Entry 8HIX (electron microscopy, 3.12 A resolution); this record covers chains B and N of the 5 polymer chains in the assembly.

== Chain B ==
Name: Guanine nucleotide-binding protein G(I)/G(S)/G(T) subunit beta-1
Organism: Homo sapiens
UniProt: P62873 (GBB1_HUMAN); numbering as in UniProt (aligned over 1-340)
Chain sequence (340 residues; numbered 1 to 340; the number before each row is that of its first residue):
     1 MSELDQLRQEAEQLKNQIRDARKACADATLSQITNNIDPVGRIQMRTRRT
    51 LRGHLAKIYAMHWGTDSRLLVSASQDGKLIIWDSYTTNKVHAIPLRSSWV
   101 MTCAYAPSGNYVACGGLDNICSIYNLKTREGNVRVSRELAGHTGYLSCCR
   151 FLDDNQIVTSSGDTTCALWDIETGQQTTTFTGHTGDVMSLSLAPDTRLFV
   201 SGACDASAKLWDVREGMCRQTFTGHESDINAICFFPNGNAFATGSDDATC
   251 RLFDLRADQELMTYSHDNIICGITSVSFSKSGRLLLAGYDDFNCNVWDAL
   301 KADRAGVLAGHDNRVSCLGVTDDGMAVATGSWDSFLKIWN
Not modelled in the structure: 1-2
UniProt features mapped onto this chain:
  - modified residue: Ser2 (N-acetylserine), His266 (Phosphohistidine)
  - natural variant: Leu30 (L30F: In MRD42; uncertain significance), Arg52 (R52G: In MRD42), Gly64 (G64V: In MRD42), Asp76 (D76E: In MRD42; D76G: In MRD42), Gly77 (G77S: In MRD42), Lys78 (K78R: In MRD42), Ile80 (I80N: In MRD42; I80T: In MRD42), His91 (H91R: In MRD42; uncertain significance), Ala92 (A92T: In MRD42), Pro94 (P94S: In MRD42), Leu95 (L95P: In MRD42), Arg96 (R96L: In MRD42), 5 further natural variant entries in UniProt

== Chain N ==
Name: Nb35
Organism: Homo sapiens
Chain sequence (149 residues; row label = number of the first residue in the row; numbers below 1 keep their minus sign (Met-22 is residue -22)):
   -22 MKYLLPTAAAGLLLLAAQPAMAMQVQLQESGGGLVQPGGSLRLSCAASGF
    28 TFSNYKMNWVRQAPGKGLEWVSDISQSGASISYTGSVKGRFTISRDNAKN
    78 TLYLQMNSLKPEDTAVYYCARCPAPFTRDCFDVTSTTYAYRGQGTQVTV
Not modelled in the structure: -22 to 0
Cystine bridges: Cys22-Cys96, Cys99-Cys107

== How chain B and chain N interact ==
Residue-residue contacts (25):
  Arg8(B) with Gln120(N), hydrogen bond
  Lys15(B) with Gln1(N), hydrogen bond; Gln3(N)
  Thr184(B) with Thr114(N)
  Cys204(B) with Ala116(N); Tyr117(N), hydrogen bond (backbone-side chain)
  Asp205(B) with Ala116(N); Tyr117(N)
  Ala206(B) with Tyr117(N), hydrogen bond (backbone-side chain)
  Thr223(B) with Gln1(N), hydrogen bond (backbone-backbone)
  His225(B) with Val2(N)
  Glu226(B) with Gly26(N); Phe27(N); Thr28(N); Tyr32(N), hydrogen bond; Arg98(N), hydrogen bond (backbone-side chain)
  Ser227(B) with Arg98(N); Pro100(N), hydrogen bond (side chain-backbone); Ala101(N); Tyr117(N), hydrogen bond (backbone-side chain)
  Asp228(B) with Pro100(N); Tyr117(N), hydrogen bond
  Asp246(B) with Pro102(N)
  Asp247(B) with Tyr32(N)
  Ile270(B) with Phe103(N), hydrophobic
Also at the interface, not in a pair above, chain B (15 interface residues in all): Arg19

== Summary ==
15 residues of chain B and 16 residues of chain N are in contact, with 10 hydrogen bonds. Polar contacts
include Arg8(B)-Gln120(N), Lys15(B)-Gln1(N) and Cys204(B)-Tyr117(N).
Chain B is Guanine nucleotide-binding protein G(I)/G(S)/G(T) subunit beta-1 and chain N is Nb35, both from
Homo sapiens; the structure, Cryo-EM structure of GPR21_m5_Gs, was determined by electron microscopy together
with 8HJ1, 8HJ0 and 8HJ2 from the same study.
